PDB entry 5LMQ | electron microscopy, 4.20 A resolution (low resolution: residue-level contacts below are approximate; hydrogen-bond / salt-bridge calls are withheld) | chains A and I of the 25 polymer chains in the assembly

# Chain A
Molecule: 16S rRNA
Source organism: Thermus thermophilus HB8
Sequence (1522 nucleotides; each row starts with the number of its first residue; note: 44 numbers in that range are skipped by the numbering (no residue carries them; nothing is unmodelled there); a row labelled like 189A-189L holds insertion residues (189A, then the next letters in order); numbering starts at 0):
     0 UUUGUUGGAG AGUUUGAUCC UGGCUCAGGG UGAACGCUGG CGGCGUGCCU AAGACAUGCA
    60 AGUCGUGCGG GCCG
    76 CGGGGUUUU
    88 ACUCCG
    96 UGGUCAGCGG CGGACGGGUG AGUAACGCGU GGGU
  129A G
   130 ACCUACCCGG AAGAGGGGGA CAACCCGGGG AAACUCGGGC UAAUCCCCCA UGUGGACCCG
189A-189L CCCCUUGGGGUG
   190 UGUCCAAAGG GCUUU
   216 GCCCGCUUCC GGAUGGGCCC GCGUCCCAUC AGCUAGUUGG UGGGGUAAUG GCCCACCAAG
   276 GCGACGACGG GUAGCCGGUC UGAGAGGAUG GCCGGCCACA GGGGCACUGA GACACGGGCC
   336 CCACUCCUAC GGGAGGCAGC AGUUAGGAAU CUUCCGCAAU GGGCGCAAGC CUGACGGAGC
   396 GACGCCGCUU GGAGGAAGAA GCCCUUCGGG GUGUAAACUC CUGA
   441 ACCCGGGACG AAACCCCC
   460 GA
   470 CGAGGGGA
   479 CUGACGGUAC CGGGGUAA
   498 UAGCGCCGGC CAACUCCGUG CCAGCAGCCG CGGUAAUACG GAGGGCGCGA GCGUUACCCG
   558 GAUUCACUGG GCGUAAAGGG CGUGUAGGCG GCCUGGGGCG UCCCAUGUGA AAGACCACGG
   618 CUCAACCGUG GGGGAGCGUG GGAUACGCUC AGGCUAGACG GUGGGAGAGG GUGGUGGAAU
   678 UCCCGGAGUA GCGGUGAAAU GCGCAGAUAC CGGGAGGAAC GCCGAUGGCG AAGGCAGCCA
   738 CCUGGUCCAC CCGUGACGCU GAGGCGCGAA AGCGUGGGGA GCAAACCGGA UUAGAUACCC
   798 GGGUAGUCCA CGCCCUAAAC GAUGCGCGCU AGGUCUCUGG GUCU
   848 CCUGGGGGCC GAAGCUAACG CGUUAAGCGC GCCGCCUGGG GAGUACGGCC GCAAGGCUGA
   908 AACUCAAAGG AAUUGACGGG GGCCCGCACA AGCGGUGGAG CAUGUGGUUU AAUUCGAAGC
   968 AACGCGAAGA ACCUUACCAG GCCUUGACAU GCUA
 1001A G
  1002 GGAACCCGGG UGAAAGCCUG GGGUGCCCC
1030A-1030D GCGA
  1031 GGGGAGCCCU AGCACAGGUG CUGCAUGGCC GUCGUCAGCU CGUGCCGUGA GGUGUUGGGU
  1091 UAAGUCCCGC AACGAGCGCA ACCCCCGCCG UUAGUUGCCA GCGGUUCGGC CGGGCACUCU
  1151 AACGGGACUG CCCGCG
  1168 AAAGCGGGAG GAAGGAGGGG ACGACGUCUG GUCAGCAUGG CCCUUACGGC CUGGGCGACA
  1228 CACGUGCUAC AAUGCCCACU ACAAAGCGAU GCCACCCGGC AACGGGGAGC UAAUCGCAAA
  1288 AAGGUGGGCC CAGUUCGGAU UGGGGUCUGC AACCCGACCC CAUGAAGCCG GAAUCGCUAG
  1348 UAAUCGCGGA UCAGCC
 1363A A
  1364 UGCCGCGGUG AAUACGUUCC CGGGCCUUGU ACACACCGCC CGUCACGCCA UGGGAGCGGG
  1424 CUCUACCCGA AGUCGCCGG
1442A-1442B GA
  1443 GCCUA
  1452 C
  1456 GGGCAGGCGC CGAGGGUAGG GCCCGUGACU GGGGCGAAGU CGUAACAAGG UAGCUGUACC
  1516 GGAAGGUGCG GCUGGAUCAC CUCCUUUCU
Not modelled in the structure: 0-4, 1533, 1543-1544
Ion coordination: Mg2+ site 1 near G21 (its only coordinating residue here); Mg2+ site 2: C48, G115; Mg2+ site 3 near A53 (its only coordinating residue here); Mg2+ site 4: A59, U387; Mg2+ site 5: A109, G331; Mg2+ site 6: A116, G117, G289; Mg2+ site 7: C121, G124, U125; Mg2+ site 8 near A172 (its only coordinating residue here); Mg2+ site 9: U180, A195; Mg2+ site 10 near G258 (its only coordinating residue here); Mg2+ site 11 near G299 (its only coordinating residue here); Mg2+ site 12: A315, G317; 25 more Mg2+ sites not listed

# Chain I
Protein: 30S ribosomal protein S9
Source organism: Thermus thermophilus (strain HB8 / ATCC 27634 / DSM 579)
UniProt: P80374 (RS9_THET8); residues 1-128 here = UniProt positions 1-128
Sequence (128 residues; row label = number of the first residue in the row):
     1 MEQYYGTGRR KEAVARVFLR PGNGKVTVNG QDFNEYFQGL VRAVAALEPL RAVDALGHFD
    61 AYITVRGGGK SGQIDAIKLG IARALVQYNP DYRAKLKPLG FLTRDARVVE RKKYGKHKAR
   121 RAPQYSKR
Not modelled in the structure: 1

# Chain A / chain I interface
Contacting residue pairs (123; chain A residue first):
  G942(A) - Gln124(I)
  U943(A) - Gln124(I)
  G966(A) - Lys127(I)
  C967(A) - Lys127(I)
  C967(A) - Arg128(I)
  A968(A) - Arg128(I)
  C970(A) - Ser126(I)
  C1116(A) - Val108(I)
  G1117(A) - Arg104(I)
  G1117(A) - Ala106(I)
  C1118(A) - Arg9(I)
  C1118(A) - Arg83(I)
  C1118(A) - Arg104(I)
  C1119(A) - Arg9(I)
  C1119(A) - Arg83(I)
  C1128(A) - Arg16(I)
  C1128(A) - Arg66(I)
  C1129(A) - Phe18(I)
  C1129(A) - Tyr62(I)
  A1130(A) - Gln3(I)
  A1130(A) - Phe18(I)
  A1130(A) - Arg20(I)
  A1130(A) - Tyr62(I)
  G1131(A) - Gln3(I)
  G1131(A) - Arg20(I)
  A1146(A) - Arg16(I)
  C1147(A) - Tyr5(I)
  C1147(A) - Thr7(I)
  C1147(A) - Arg16(I)
  U1148(A) - Thr7(I)
  U1148(A) - Arg9(I)
  U1148(A) - Val14(I)
  U1148(A) - Arg16(I)
  C1149(A) - Arg9(I)
  G1177(A) - Lys97(I)
  G1178(A) - Arg93(I)
  G1178(A) - Lys97(I)
  A1179(A) - Arg93(I)
  A1179(A) - Leu102(I)
  A1179(A) - Thr103(I)
  A1179(A) - Arg104(I)
  A1180(A) - Thr103(I)
  G1186(A) - Glu110(I)
  G1186(A) - Lys113(I)
  G1186(A) - Arg120(I)
  G1187(A) - Arg111(I)
  G1187(A) - Lys113(I)
  A1188(A) - Tyr114(I)
  U1232(A) - Gln124(I)
  U1232(A) - Tyr125(I)
  G1233(A) - His117(I)
  G1233(A) - Pro123(I)
  G1233(A) - Gln124(I)
  A1248(A) - Tyr36(I)
  A1248(A) - Lys70(I)
  C1249(A) - Tyr36(I)
  C1249(A) - Gly67(I)
  C1249(A) - Gly68(I)
  C1249(A) - Gly69(I)
  C1249(A) - Lys70(I)
  C1249(A) - Gln73(I)
  A1250(A) - Arg66(I)
  A1250(A) - Gly67(I)
  A1250(A) - Gly68(I)
  A1251(A) - Glu12(I)
  A1251(A) - Gly67(I)
  G1291(A) - Gln38(I)
  G1291(A) - Gly39(I)
  U1292(A) - Gln38(I)
  C1342(A) - Gln124(I)
  C1342(A) - Tyr125(I)
  C1342(A) - Arg128(I)
  G1343(A) - Arg120(I)
  G1343(A) - Arg121(I)
  G1343(A) - Ala122(I)
  G1343(A) - Tyr125(I)
  C1344(A) - Arg120(I)
  C1344(A) - Ala122(I)
  U1345(A) - Arg120(I)
  A1346(A) - Arg120(I)
  G1347(A) - Arg10(I)
  G1347(A) - Lys11(I)
  G1347(A) - Arg107(I)
  G1347(A) - Val108(I)
  G1347(A) - Val109(I)
  G1347(A) - Glu110(I)
  U1348(A) - Val109(I)
  U1348(A) - Glu110(I)
  U1348(A) - Lys118(I)
  U1348(A) - Arg120(I)
  A1349(A) - Lys118(I)
  A1349(A) - Arg120(I)
  A1349(A) - Arg121(I)
  A1350(A) - Lys118(I)
  A1350(A) - Arg121(I)
  U1351(A) - Lys118(I)
  C1352(A) - Lys118(I)
  C1366(A) - His117(I)
  C1367(A) - Lys112(I)
  C1367(A) - Tyr114(I)
  C1367(A) - Gly115(I)
  C1367(A) - Lys116(I)
  G1368(A) - Lys112(I)
  G1368(A) - Lys113(I)
  G1368(A) - Tyr114(I)
  C1369(A) - Arg111(I)
  C1369(A) - Lys112(I)
  G1370(A) - Glu12(I)
  G1370(A) - Val109(I)
  G1370(A) - Lys118(I)
  G1371(A) - Lys11(I)
  G1371(A) - Glu12(I)
  G1371(A) - Gly68(I)
  G1371(A) - Gly69(I)
  G1371(A) - Lys70(I)
  G1371(A) - Val109(I)
  U1372(A) - Lys11(I)
  U1372(A) - Gly69(I)
  U1372(A) - Lys70(I)
  U1372(A) - Ser71(I)
  U1372(A) - Gly72(I)
  G1373(A) - Lys11(I)
  G1373(A) - Ser71(I)
Interface residues without a listed pair, chain A (56 interface residues in all): G1127, G1185, G1231, A1252
Interface residues without a listed pair, chain I (57 interface residues in all): Glu2, Ala13, Leu40, Arg42, Thr64, Ala119
The authors on this interface:
  - interface residues, chain A: G966(A)

# Overview
56 residues of chain A face 57 of chain I across their interface. The Mg2+ site 2 is built by C48(A) and
G115(A). A59(A) and U387(A) coordinate Mg2+ site 4. The paper reports the interface residue G966(A).
Chain A is 16S rRNA (Thermus thermophilus HB8) and chain I is 30S ribosomal protein S9 (Thermus thermophilus
(strain HB8 / ATCC 27634 / DSM 579)); the structure, Structure of bacterial 30S-IF1-IF3-mRNA-tRNA translation
pre-initiation complex, open form (state-2A), was determined by electron microscopy, deposited together with
5LMN, 5LMO, 5LMP, 5LMR, 5LMS, 5LMT, 5LMU and 5LMV.
